4KD1 - chain A; structure by X-ray diffraction, 1.70 A resolution.

== Chain A ==
Molecule: Cyclin-dependent kinase 2
Source organism: Homo sapiens
Notes: EC 2.7.11.22; fragment: cell division protein kinase 2, p33 protein kinase
Reference sequence: P24941 (CDK2_HUMAN); residue numbers follow UniProt; this construct covers 1-298
Chain sequence (298 residues; each row starts with the number of its first residue):
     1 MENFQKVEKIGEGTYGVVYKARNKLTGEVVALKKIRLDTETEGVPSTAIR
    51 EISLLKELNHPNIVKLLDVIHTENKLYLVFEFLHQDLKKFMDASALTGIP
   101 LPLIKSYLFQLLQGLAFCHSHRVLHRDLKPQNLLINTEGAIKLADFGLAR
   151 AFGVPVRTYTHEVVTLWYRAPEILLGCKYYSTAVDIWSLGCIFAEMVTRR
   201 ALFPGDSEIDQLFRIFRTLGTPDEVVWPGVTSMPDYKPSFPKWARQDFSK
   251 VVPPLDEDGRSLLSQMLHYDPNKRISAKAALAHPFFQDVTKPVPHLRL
Swiss-Prot annotation at these positions:
  - active site: Asp127 (Proton acceptor)
  - binding site (ATP): Ile10 to Val18, Lys33, Glu81 to Leu83, Asp86, Lys129 to Asn132, Asp145
  - binding site (Mg(2+)): Asn132, Asp145
  - site (CDK7 binding): Lys9, Lys88, Lys89, Leu166
  - modified residue: Met1 (N-acetylmethionine), Lys6 (N6-acetyllysine), Thr14 (Phosphothreonine), Tyr15 (Phosphotyrosine), Tyr19 (Phosphotyrosine), Thr160 (Phosphothreonine)
  - natural variant: Pro45 (P45L: In a glioblastoma multiforme sample)
  - mutagenesis: Lys9 (K9F: Reduced phosphorylation by CAK), Thr14 (T14A: 2-fold increase in activity), Tyr15 (Y15F: 2-fold increase in activity), Lys88 to Lys89 (Reduced phosphorylation by CAK), Thr160 (T160A: Abolishes activity), Leu166 (L166R: Reduced phosphorylation by CAK and reduced kinase activity)
Residues lining bound ligands: dinaciclib (1QK; 3-[({3-ethyl-5-[(2S)-2-(2-hydroxyethyl)piperidin-1-yl]pyrazolo[1,5-a]pyrimidin-7-yl}amino)methyl]-1-hydroxypyridinium): Glu8, Ile10, Gly11, Glu12, Gly13, Val18, Ala31, Lys33, Val64, Phe80, Glu81, Phe82, Leu83, His84, Gln85, Asp86, Lys89, Gln131, Asn132, Leu134, Ala144, Asp145
What the authors report for this chain:
  - binding site for dinaciclib: Ile10, Gly11, Val18, Ala31, Lys33, Val64, Phe80, Glu81 to Leu83, Lys89, Leu134
  - contacts within the chain: Lys33-Asp145

== In short ==
Bound to chain A: dinaciclib. UniProt lists active-site residue Asp127, 19 ATP-binding residues, Mg2+-binding
residues Asn132 and Asp145 and 7 mutagenesis sites. The paper reports a binding site for dinaciclib at Ile10,
Gly11 and Val18 among others; contacts within the chain involving Asp145 and Lys33.
Chain A is Cyclin-dependent kinase 2 (Homo sapiens); the structure, CDK2 in complex with Dinaciclib, was
determined by X-ray diffraction, deposited together with 4KCX.
